PDB entry 1B16 | X-ray diffraction, 1.40 A resolution | chains A and B

Chain A (and B):
Molecule: Protein (alcohol dehydrogenase)
From: Scaptodrosophila lebanonensis
Notes: EC 1.1.1.1; chain B of this document is another copy of the same molecule, construct and numbering; everything in this record applies to it too
UniProt: P10807 (ADH_DROLE); residue numbers follow UniProt; this construct covers 1-254
Amino-acid sequence (254 residues; numbered 1 to 254; the number before each row is that of its first residue):
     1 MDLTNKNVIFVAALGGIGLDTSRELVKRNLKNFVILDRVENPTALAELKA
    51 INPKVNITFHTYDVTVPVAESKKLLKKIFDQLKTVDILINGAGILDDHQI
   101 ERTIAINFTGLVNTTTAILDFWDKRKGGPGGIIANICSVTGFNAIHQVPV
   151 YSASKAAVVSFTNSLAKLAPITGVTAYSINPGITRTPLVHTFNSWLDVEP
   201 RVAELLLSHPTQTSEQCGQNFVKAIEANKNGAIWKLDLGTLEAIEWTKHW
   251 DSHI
Residues lining bound ligands: NAQ (nicotinamide adenine dinucleotide 3-pentanone adduct): A12, A13, L14, G15, G16, I17, G18, D37, R38, Y62, D63, V64, T65, G91, A92, G93, I94, L95, R102, I106, I136, C137, S138, V139, T140, I145, Y151, K155, P181, G182, I183, T184, T186, P187, L188, V189, L206
Swiss-Prot annotation at these positions:
  - active site: Y151 (Proton acceptor)
  - binding site (substrate): S138
  - modified residue: M1 (N-acetylmethionine)

Interface between chain A and chain B:
Residue-residue contacts (103; chain A residue first):
  I100(A) - V112(B)  hydrophobic
  I100(A) - N113(B)
  I100(A) - T116(B)
  E101(A) - N113(B)  hydrogen bond
  I104(A) - I104(B)  hydrophobic
  I104(A) - F108(B)  hydrophobic
  I104(A) - T109(B)
  F108(A) - I104(B)  hydrophobic
  F108(A) - F108(B)  hydrophobic
  F108(A) - A153(B)  hydrophobic
  F108(A) - S154(B)
  T109(A) - I104(B)
  V112(A) - I100(B)  hydrophobic
  V112(A) - V150(B)  hydrophobic
  N113(A) - I100(B)
  N113(A) - E101(B)  hydrogen bond
  T116(A) - I100(B)
  T116(A) - W195(B)  hydrogen bond
  L119(A) - W195(B)  hydrophobic
  L119(A) - L196(B)  hydrophobic
  R125(A) - L196(B)  hydrogen bond (side chain-backbone)
  R125(A) - D197(B)  hydrogen bond (side chain-backbone)
  R125(A) - V198(B)
  V139(A) - W250(B)  hydrophobic
  F142(A) - W246(B)  hydrogen bond (backbone-side chain)
  F142(A) - H249(B)
  N143(A) - W246(B)
  N143(A) - T247(B)  hydrogen bond (side chain-backbone)
  N143(A) - K248(B)
  N143(A) - H249(B)  hydrogen bond (side chain-backbone)
  N143(A) - W250(B)  hydrogen bond (side chain-backbone)
  A144(A) - S164(B)
  I145(A) - W250(B)  hydrophobic
  I145(A) - S252(B)
  H146(A) - S164(B)
  H146(A) - K167(B)
  H146(A) - L168(B)
  H146(A) - I254(B)
  Q147(A) - I254(B)  hydrogen bond (side chain-backbone)
  P149(A) - F161(B)  hydrophobic
  P149(A) - S164(B)
  V150(A) - V112(B)  hydrophobic
  S152(A) - S160(B)
  A153(A) - F108(B)  hydrophobic
  A153(A) - A157(B)
  A153(A) - S160(B)
  A153(A) - F161(B)
  S154(A) - F108(B)
  A156(A) - A156(B)
  A156(A) - S160(B)
  A157(A) - A153(B)
  S160(A) - S152(B)
  S160(A) - A153(B)
  S160(A) - A156(B)
  F161(A) - P149(B)  hydrophobic
  S164(A) - A144(B)
  S164(A) - H146(B)
  S164(A) - P149(B)
  L165(A) - W195(B)  hydrophobic
  K167(A) - H146(B)
  L168(A) - H146(B)
  L168(A) - W195(B)  hydrophobic
  L168(A) - V198(B)  hydrophobic
  I171(A) - V198(B)
  I183(A) - W250(B)  hydrophobic
  W195(A) - T116(B)  hydrogen bond
  W195(A) - L165(B)  hydrophobic
  W195(A) - L168(B)  hydrophobic
  L196(A) - T116(B)
  L196(A) - L119(B)  hydrophobic
  L196(A) - R125(B)  hydrogen bond (backbone-side chain)
  D197(A) - R125(B)  hydrogen bond (backbone-side chain)
  V198(A) - R125(B)
  V198(A) - L168(B)  hydrophobic
  V198(A) - I171(B)
  L205(A) - I254(B)
  H209(A) - H253(B)
  H209(A) - I254(B)
  K235(A) - H249(B)
  K235(A) - W250(B)
  D237(A) - W250(B)
  I244(A) - H249(B)
  E245(A) - H249(B)
  W246(A) - F142(B)  hydrogen bond (side chain-backbone)
  W246(A) - N143(B)
  T247(A) - N143(B)  hydrogen bond (backbone-side chain)
  T247(A) - T247(B)  hydrogen bond
  K248(A) - N143(B)
  H249(A) - F142(B)
  H249(A) - N143(B)  hydrogen bond (backbone-side chain)
  H249(A) - I244(B)
  H249(A) - E245(B)
  W250(A) - V139(B)  hydrophobic
  W250(A) - N143(B)  hydrogen bond (backbone-side chain)
  W250(A) - I145(B)  hydrophobic
  W250(A) - I183(B)  hydrophobic
  W250(A) - D237(B)
  H253(A) - H209(B)  hydrogen bond (backbone-side chain)
  I254(A) - H146(B)
  I254(A) - Q147(B)  hydrogen bond (backbone-side chain)
  I254(A) - L205(B)
  I254(A) - L206(B)
  I254(A) - H209(B)
Other interface residues (no listed pair), chain A (55 interface residues in all): T115, T140, T172, V202, L206, S252
Other interface residues (no listed pair), chain B (55 interface residues in all): T115, T140, T172, V202, K235

Summary:
Chain A and chain B each contribute 55 residues to their interface, with 20 hydrogen bonds. Polar contacts
include E101(A)-N113(B), T116(A)-W195(B) and R125(A)-L196(B). Bound to chain A: compound NAQ. UniProt lists
active-site residue Y151(A) and substrate-binding residue S138(A) on chain A.
Chain A and chain B are both Protein (alcohol dehydrogenase) (Scaptodrosophila lebanonensis); the structure,
Alcohol dehydrogenase from drosophila lebanonensis ternary complex with NAD-3-pentanone, was determined by
X-ray diffraction (same publication as 1B14, 1B15 and 1B2L).
